Entry 8TME (electron microscopy, 3.10 A resolution); this record covers chains H and B of the 7 polymer chains in the assembly.

[Chain H]
Name: sAB C18 Heavy Chain
Source organism: Homo sapiens
Chain sequence (237 residues; numbered 1 to 237; the number before each row is that of its first residue):
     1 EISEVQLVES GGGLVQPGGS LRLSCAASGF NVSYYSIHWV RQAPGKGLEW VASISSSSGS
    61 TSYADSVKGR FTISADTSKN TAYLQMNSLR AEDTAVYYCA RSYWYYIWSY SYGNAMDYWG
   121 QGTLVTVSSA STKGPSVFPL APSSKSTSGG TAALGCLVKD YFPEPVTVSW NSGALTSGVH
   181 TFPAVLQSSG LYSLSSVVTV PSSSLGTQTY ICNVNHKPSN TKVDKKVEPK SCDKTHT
Not modelled in the structure: 1-3, 130-237
Disulfide bonds: Cys25-Cys99

[Chain B]
Name: Cobalt/magnesium transport protein CorA
Source organism: Thermotoga maritima
UniProt: Q9WZ31 (CORA_THEMA); residue numbers follow UniProt; this construct covers 1-351
Chain sequence (373 residues; row label = number of the first residue in the row; numbers below 1 keep their minus sign (Met-21 is residue -21)):
   -21 MGSSHHHHHH SSGRENLYFQ GHMEEKRLSA KKGLPPGTLV YTGKYREDFE IEVMNYSIEE
    39 FREFKTTDVE SVLPFRDSST PTWINITGIH RTDVVQRVGE FFGIHPLVLE DILNVHQRPK
    99 VEFFENYVFI VLKMFTYDKN LHELESEQVS LILTKNCVLM FQEKIGDVFD PVRERIRYNR
   159 GIIRKKRADY LLYSLIDALV DDYFVLLEKI DDEIDVLEEE VLERPEKETV QRTHQLKRNL
   219 VELRKTIWPL REVLSSLYRD VPPLIEKETV PYFRDVYDHT IQIADTVETF RDIVSGLLDV
   279 YLSSVSNKTN EVMKVLTIIA TIFMPLTFIA GIYGMNFEYM PELRWKWGYP VVLAVMGVIA
   339 VIMVVYFKKK KWL
Not modelled in the structure: -21 to 0
Differences from the reference sequence: initiating methionine (-21); expression tag (-20 to 0)
Swiss-Prot annotation at these positions:
  - motif: Gly312 to Asn314 (Probable selectivity filter)
  - site: Asn288 (Essential for ion permeation), Leu294 (Important for closing the ion permeation pathway in the closed state), Thr295 (Threonine that confers selectivity for Co(2+) transport)

[Chain H / chain B interface]
Pairs across the interface - 22 pairs, chain H then chain B:
  Tyr34(H) - Asp71(B)
  Tyr34(H) - Gln74(B)
  Tyr35(H) - Asp71(B)  hydrogen bond
  Ser55(H) - Pro13(B)
  Ser58(H) - Pro13(B)
  Ser58(H) - Pro14(B)
  Ser58(H) - Gly15(B)
  Ser60(H) - Pro13(B)
  Ser60(H) - Pro14(B)
  Tyr103(H) - Arg24(B)
  Trp104(H) - Gly11(B)
  Trp104(H) - Leu12(B)  hydrophobic
  Trp104(H) - Pro13(B)
  Trp104(H) - Thr16(B)
  Trp104(H) - Val18(B)  hydrophobic
  Trp104(H) - Arg24(B)  hydrogen bond (backbone-side chain)
  Tyr105(H) - Arg24(B)
  Tyr106(H) - Thr20(B)
  Tyr106(H) - His94(B)
  Tyr112(H) - Lys9(B)
  Tyr112(H) - Leu12(B)
  Tyr112(H) - Val18(B)  hydrophobic
Interface residues without a listed pair, chain H (11 interface residues in all): Ser57
Interface residues without a listed pair, chain B (17 interface residues in all): Lys10, Tyr19, Arg69, Arg75

[Overview]
Chain H and chain B form an interface of 11 and 17 residues respectively; the contacts include 2 hydrogen
bonds. Polar pairs include Tyr35(H)-Asp71(B) and Trp104(H)-Arg24(B).
Chain H is sAB C18 Heavy Chain (Homo sapiens) and chain B is Cobalt/magnesium transport protein CorA
(Thermotoga maritima); the structure, Cryo-EM structure of CorA in complex with conformation-specific
synthetic antibody C18 and 100 uM MgCl2, State ..., was determined by electron microscopy.
